PDB entry 7YCK | X-ray diffraction, 2.60 A resolution | chains A and D of the 3 polymer chains in the assembly

== Chain A ==
Protein: Spike protein S1
Source organism: Severe acute respiratory syndrome coronavirus 2
UniProt: P0DTC2 (SPIKE_SARS2); residue numbers follow UniProt; this construct covers 333-530
Sequence (204 residues; row label = number of the first residue in the row):
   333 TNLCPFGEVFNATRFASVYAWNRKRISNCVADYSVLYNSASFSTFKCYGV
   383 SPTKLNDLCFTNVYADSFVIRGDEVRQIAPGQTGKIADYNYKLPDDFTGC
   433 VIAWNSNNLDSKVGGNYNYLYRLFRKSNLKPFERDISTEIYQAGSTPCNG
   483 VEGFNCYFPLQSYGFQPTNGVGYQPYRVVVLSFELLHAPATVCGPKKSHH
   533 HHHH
Disordered / not traced: 531-536
Disulfides: Cys336-Cys361, Cys379-Cys432, Cys391-Cys525, Cys480-Cys488
Glycans and other covalent adducts: glycan linked to Asn343
Sequence notes: expression tag (531-536)
Swiss-Prot annotation at these positions:
  - region: Arg403 to Asp405 (Integrin-binding motif), Asn448 to Phe456 (Immunodominant HLA epitope recognized by the CD8+)
  - glycosylation: Asn343 (N-linked (GlcNAc...) (complex) asparagine)
  - natural variant: Gly339 (G339D: In strain: Omicron/BA.1, Omicron/BA.2 and 4 more; G339H: In strain: Omicron/BA.2.75, Omicron/XBB.1.5 and 1 more), Arg346 (R346K: In strain: Mu/B.1.621; R346T: In strain: Omicron/BQ.1.1, Omicron/XBB.1.5 and 1 more), Leu368 (L368I: In strain: Omicron/XBB.1.5, Omicron/EG.5.1), Ser371 (S371F: In strain: Omicron/BA.2, Omicron/BA.2.12.1 and 6 more; S371L: In strain: Omicron/BA.1), Ser373 (S373P: In strain: Omicron/BA.1, Omicron/BA.2 and 7 more), Ser375 (S375F: In strain: Omicron/BA.1, Omicron/BA.2 and 7 more), Thr376 (T376A: In strain: Omicron/BA.2, Omicron/BA.2.12.1 and 5 more), Asp405 (D405N: In strain: Omicron/BA.2, Omicron/BA.2.12.1 and 6 more), Arg408 (R408S: In strain: Omicron/BA.2, Omicron/BA.2.12.1 and 6 more), Lys417 (K417N: In strain: Beta/B.1.351, Omicron/BA.1 and 8 more; K417T: In strain: Gamma/P.1), Asn440 (N440K: In strain: Omicron/BA.1, Omicron/BA.2 and 7 more), Lys444 (K444T: In strain: Omicron/BQ.1.1), 16 further natural variant entries in UniProt
  - mutagenesis: Asn343 (N343Q: Reduced viral infectivity), Leu452 (L452R: Increased resistance to neutralizing antibodies. Decreases HLA binding to NF9 epitope. Increased binding affinity to human ACE2), Tyr453 (Y453F: Decreased HLA binding to NF9 epitope. Increased binding affinity to human ACE2), Ala475 (A475V: Increased resistance to neutralizing antibodies), Val483 (V483A: Increased resistance to neutralizing antibodies), Glu484 (E484D: Increased replication in human TMEM106B overexpressing cells), Phe490 (F490L: Increased resistance to neutralizing antibodies and human covalescent sera neutralization), Gln493 (Q493N: Reduced host ACE2-binding affinity in vitro; Q493Y: Reduced host ACE2-binding affinity in vitro), Asn501 (N501T: Reduced host ACE2-binding affinity in vitro; N501Y: Increased binding affinity to human ACE2), His519 (H519P: Increased resistance to human covalescent sera neutralization)

== Chain D ==
Protein: FP-12A Fab light chain
Source organism: Homo sapiens
Notes: antibody fragment or engineered binder
Sequence (216 residues; numbered 2 to 212 plus 5 insertion-coded residues; the number before each row is that of its first residue; a row labelled like 27A-27B holds insertion residues (27A, then the next letters in order)):
     2 NFMLTQPHSVSESPGKTVTISCTGSS
27A-27B GS
    28 IASNYVQWYQRRPGSAPTTVIYEDNQRPSGVPDRFSASI
66A-66B DS
    67 SSNSASLTISGLKTEDEADYYCQSYDSSNWVFGGGTKLTV
  106A L
   107 GQPKAAPSVTLFPPSSEELQANKATLVCLISDFYPGAVTVAWKADSSPVK
   157 AGVETTTPSKQSNNKYAASSYLSLTPEQWKSHRSYSCQVTHEGSTVEKTV
   207 APTECS
Disordered / not traced: 107, 128-129, 210-212
Disulfides: Cys23-Cys88, Cys134-Cys193

== How chain A and chain D interact ==
Contacting residue pairs (19):
  Ser371(A) - Tyr91(D)
  Ala372(A) - Ser93(D)
  Ala372(A) - Ser94(D)
  Ser375(A) - Ser30(D)
  Ser375(A) - Asn31(D)
  Thr376(A) - Ser30(D)  hydrogen bond (side chain-backbone)
  Thr376(A) - Asn31(D)
  Phe377(A) - Ser30(D)  hydrogen bond (backbone-backbone)
  Phe377(A) - Asn31(D)  hydrogen bond (backbone-side chain)
  Phe377(A) - Tyr91(D)
  Lys378(A) - Ala29(D)  hydrogen bond (side chain-backbone)
  Lys378(A) - Ser30(D)
  Lys378(A) - Asn31(D)
  Lys378(A) - Tyr32(D)
  Lys378(A) - Asp51(D)  salt bridge
  Cys379(A) - Tyr32(D)  hydrogen bond (backbone-side chain)
  Ser383(A) - Glu50(D)  hydrogen bond
  Pro384(A) - Tyr32(D)
  Pro384(A) - Glu50(D)
Also at the interface, not in a pair above, chain A (11 interface residues in all): Phe374, Thr385
Also at the interface, not in a pair above, chain D (10 interface residues in all): Trp96
From the paper, about this interface:
  - epitope / paratope residues, chain A: Ser371(A), Ala372(A)

== Overview ==
The interface between chain A and chain D involves 11 residues on one side and 10 on the other, with 6
hydrogen bonds and 1 salt bridge. Polar contacts include Lys378(A)-Asp51(D), Thr376(A)-Ser30(D) and
Phe377(A)-Asn31(D). From UniProt: 10 mutagenesis sites on chain A. The paper reports epitope/paratope residues
Ser371(A) and Ala372(A).
Chain A is Spike protein S1 (Severe acute respiratory syndrome coronavirus 2) and chain D is FP-12A Fab light
chain (Homo sapiens); the structure, Crystal structure of SARS-CoV-2 Spike RBD in complex with FP-12A Fab, was
determined by X-ray diffraction, deposited together with 7YCN, 8HHX and 8HHZ.
